Entry 4TMZ (X-ray diffraction, 2.28 A resolution); this record covers chain B.

Chain B:
Molecule: eIF5B
Organism: Chaetomium thermophilum
Amino-acid sequence (345 residues; each row starts with the number of its first residue):
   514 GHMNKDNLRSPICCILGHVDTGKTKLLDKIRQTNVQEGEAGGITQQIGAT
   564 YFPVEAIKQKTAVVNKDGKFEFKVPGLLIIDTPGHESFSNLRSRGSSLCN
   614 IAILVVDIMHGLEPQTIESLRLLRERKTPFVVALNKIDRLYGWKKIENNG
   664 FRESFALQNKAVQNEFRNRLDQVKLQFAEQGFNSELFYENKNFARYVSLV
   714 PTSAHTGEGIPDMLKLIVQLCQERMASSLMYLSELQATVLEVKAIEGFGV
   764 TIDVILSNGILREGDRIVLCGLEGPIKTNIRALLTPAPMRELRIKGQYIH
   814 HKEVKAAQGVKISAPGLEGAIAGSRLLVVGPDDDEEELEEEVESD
Unresolved in the structure: 514, 847-858
Disulfide bonds: Cys-527/Cys-612
Bound ions: K+: Asp-533, Gly-555 (together with GTP-gamma-S); Mg2+: Thr-537, Thr-557 (together with GTP-gamma-S)
Ligand contacts: GTP-gamma-S (GSP; 5'-guanosine-diphosphate-monothiophosphate): His-531, Val-532, Asp-533, Thr-534, Gly-535, Lys-536, Thr-537, Lys-538, Gln-549, Glu-552, Gly-555, Ile-556, Thr-557, Thr-595, Pro-596, Gly-597, His-598, Asn-648, Lys-649, Asp-651, Arg-652, Ser-716, Ala-717, His-718
From the paper describing this entry:
  - K+ coordination: Asp-533, Gly-555
  - mutagenesis - D533A (13- to 15-fold), D533R: decreased catalytic activity on K+ or Na+
  - mutagenesis - D533A: decreased catalytic activity on M+ ions
  - mutagenesis - D533N: unchanged catalytic activity on M+
  - mutagenesis - D533A, D533N, D533R: unchanged binding to mant-labeled GTP

In short:
Ligands of chain B: GTP-gamma-S. Asp-533 and Gly-555 coordinate K+. The Mg2+ site is built by Thr-537 and
Thr-557. The paper reports that D533A and D533R reduce catalytic activity on K+ or Na+; K+ coordination by
Asp-533 and Gly-555.
Chain B is eIF5B (Chaetomium thermophilum); the structure, Translation initiation factor eIF5B (517-858) from
C. thermophilum, bound to GTPgammaS and potassium, was determined by X-ray diffraction (same publication as
4TMT, 4TMV, 4TMW, 4TMX and 4TN1).
